5O63 - chains A and C of the 3 polymer chains in the assembly; structure by X-ray diffraction, 1.60 A resolution.

== Chain A ==
Protein: Restriction endonuclease UbaLAI
Notes: EC 3.1.21.4; fragment: N-terminal B3 DNA binding domain
Sequence (186 residues; row label = number of the first residue in the row):
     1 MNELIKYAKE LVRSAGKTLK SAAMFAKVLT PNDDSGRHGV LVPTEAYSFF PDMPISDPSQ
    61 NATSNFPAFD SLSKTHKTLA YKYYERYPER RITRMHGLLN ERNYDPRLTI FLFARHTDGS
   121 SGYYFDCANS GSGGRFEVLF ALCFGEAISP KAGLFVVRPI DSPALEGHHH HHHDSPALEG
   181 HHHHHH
Unresolved in the structure: 1, 161-186
What the authors report for this chain:
  - specificity-determining residues: Arg37
  - binding site for the 9-nt DNA strand (chain C): His38
  - binding site for the 9-nt DNA strand: Pro31 to Pro43, Arg91
  - binding site for the 9-nt DNA strand: Thr75 to Arg94
  - mutagenesis - E89A/R91A (5000-fold): decreased binding to specific DNA

== Chain C ==
Molecule: 9-nt DNA strand
Sequence (9 nucleotides; numbered -4 to 4; the number before each row is that of its first residue; numbers below 1 keep their minus sign (DG-4 is residue -4)):
    -4 GCCCTGGCG

== Chain A / chain C interface ==
Pairs across the interface (19; chain A residue first):
  Gly36(A) with DC-2(C), base contact
  Arg37(A) with DC-3(C), base contact; DC-2(C), hydrogen bond to the base; DC-1(C), hydrogen bond to the base
  Asn61(A) with DT0(C), hydrogen bond to the phosphate
  Lys82(A) with DC-2(C), salt bridge to the phosphate; DC-1(C), salt bridge to the phosphate
  Tyr84(A) with DC-1(C), hydrogen bond to the phosphate; DT0(C), base contact
  Arg86(A) with DT0(C), sugar contact; DG1(C), hydrogen bond to the base; DG2(C), salt bridge to the phosphate
  Tyr87(A) with DT0(C), hydrogen bond to the base; DG1(C), hydrogen bond to the base; DG2(C), base contact
  Arg91(A) with DC-1(C), base contact; DT0(C), hydrogen bond to the base
  Thr93(A) with DC-2(C), hydrogen bond to the phosphate
  Arg94(A) with DC-3(C), salt bridge to the phosphate
Other interface residues (no listed pair), chain A (11 interface residues in all): Ala80

== Summary ==
Chain A and chain C form an interface of 11 and 6 residues respectively; the contacts include 9 hydrogen bonds
and 4 salt bridges. Polar contacts include Arg37(A)-DC-2(C), Arg37(A)-DC-1(C) and Arg86(A)-DG1(C). The paper
reports a binding site for the 9-nt DNA strand at Pro31(A), Arg91(A) and Thr75(A); E89A/R91A of chain A reduce
binding to specific DNA.
Here chain A is Restriction endonuclease UbaLAI and chain C is a 9-nt DNA strand. Entry 5O63 (Crystal
structure of UbaLAI restriction endonuclease B3 domain domain (mutant L24M L53M L95M) with cognate DNA) was
determined by X-ray diffraction.
